PDB entry 7JPD | X-ray diffraction, 2.95 A resolution | chains a and d of the 6 polymer chains in the assembly

== Chain a (and d) ==
Molecule: Hemagglutinin HA2 chain
Source organism: Influenza A virus
Notes: chain d of this document is another copy of the same molecule, construct and numbering; everything in this record applies to it too
Reference sequence: Q20MG8 (Q20MG8_9INFA); residues 330-494 here correspond to UniProt positions 345-509 (UniProt number = residue number + 15)
Chain sequence (170 residues; each row starts with the number of its first residue):
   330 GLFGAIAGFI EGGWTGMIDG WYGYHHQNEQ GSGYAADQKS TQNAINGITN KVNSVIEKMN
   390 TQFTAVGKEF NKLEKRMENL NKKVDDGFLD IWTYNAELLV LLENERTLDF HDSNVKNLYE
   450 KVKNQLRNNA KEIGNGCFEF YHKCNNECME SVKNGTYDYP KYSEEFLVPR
Not modelled in the structure: 490-499
Cystine bridges: Cys-473/Cys-477
Sequence notes: expression tag (495-499)

== Interface between chain a and chain d ==
Contacting residue pairs (40):
  Phe-332(a) with Leu-331(d); Phe-332(d), hydrophobic
  Ser-383(a) with Leu-430(d)
  Val-384(a) with Tyr-423(d), hydrogen bond (backbone-side chain)
  Lys-387(a) with Tyr-423(d); Glu-426(d), salt bridge; Leu-430(d)
  Met-388(a) with Tyr-423(d), hydrophobic
  Asn-389(a) with Asp-419(d); Thr-422(d)
  Val-395(a) with Lys-412(d), hydrogen bond (backbone-side chain)
  Lys-397(a) with Asn-408(d)
  Glu-398(a) with Arg-405(d), hydrogen bond (backbone-side chain)
  Phe-399(a) with Arg-405(d)
  Glu-403(a) with Arg-405(d), salt bridge
  Asn-410(a) with Leu-409(d); Lys-412(d), hydrogen bond
  Val-413(a) with Lys-412(d); Val-413(d), hydrophobic
  Asp-414(a) with Lys-412(d), salt bridge
  Phe-417(a) with Lys-412(d); Gly-416(d); Phe-417(d), hydrophobic; Ile-420(d), hydrophobic
  Ile-420(a) with Ile-420(d), hydrophobic
  Trp-421(a) with Asp-419(d); Ile-420(d); Tyr-423(d), hydrophobic
  Asn-424(a) with Asn-424(d)
  Leu-428(a) with Tyr-423(d); Leu-427(d), hydrophobic
  Glu-432(a) with Leu-431(d)
  Arg-435(a) with Glu-434(d); Arg-435(d); Asp-438(d), salt bridge
  Ser-442(a) with Leu-331(d), hydrogen bond (side chain-backbone)
  Asn-446(a) with Gly-330(d), hydrogen bond (side chain-backbone); Leu-331(d); Gly-333(d)
  Asn-453(a) with Gly-463(d)
Also at the interface, not in a pair above, chain a (28 interface residues in all): Met-406, Leu-409, Phe-439, Lys-445
Also at the interface, not in a pair above, chain d (26 interface residues in all): Met-406, Lys-445

== Summary ==
The interface between chain a and chain d involves 28 residues on one side and 26 on the other, with 6
hydrogen bonds and 4 salt bridges. Among the polar pairs are Lys-387(a)/Glu-426(d), Glu-403(a)/Arg-405(d) and
Asp-414(a)/Lys-412(d).
Chain a and chain d are both Hemagglutinin HA2 chain (Influenza A virus); the structure, Crystal structure of
the trimeric full length mature hemagglutinin from influenza A virus A/Fort Monmouth/1/1947, was determined by
X-ray diffraction together with 6ML8 from the same study.
